PDB entry 5FM3 | X-ray diffraction, 2.95 A resolution | chain A

Chain A:
Protein: Proto-oncogene tyrosine-protein kinase receptor ret
From: Homo sapiens
Notes: EC 2.7.10.1
UniProtKB: P07949 (RET_HUMAN); residues 659-1013 here = UniProt positions 659-1013
Sequence (355 residues; row label = number of the first residue in the row):
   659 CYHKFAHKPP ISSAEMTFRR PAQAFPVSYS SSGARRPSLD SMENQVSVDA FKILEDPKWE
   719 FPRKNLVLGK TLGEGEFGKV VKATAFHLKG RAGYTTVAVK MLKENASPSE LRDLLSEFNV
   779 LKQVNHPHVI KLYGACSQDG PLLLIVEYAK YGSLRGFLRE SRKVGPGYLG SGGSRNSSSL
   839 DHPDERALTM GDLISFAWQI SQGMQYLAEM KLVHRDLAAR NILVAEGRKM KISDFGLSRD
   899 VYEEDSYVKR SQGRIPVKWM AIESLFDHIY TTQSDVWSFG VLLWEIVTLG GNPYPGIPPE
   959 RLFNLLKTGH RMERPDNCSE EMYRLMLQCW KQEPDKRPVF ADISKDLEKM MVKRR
Disordered / not traced: 659-706, 820-844, 1012-1013
Modified residues: Y809, Y905, Y928 (o-phosphotyrosine; PTR); S909 (phosphoserine; SEP)
Residues lining bound ligands: PP1 (1-ter-butyl-3-P-tolyl-1H-pyrazolo[3,4-d]pyrimidin-4-ylamine): L730, G731, F735, V738, A756, K758, E775, L779, I788, L802, V804, E805, Y806, A807, G810, S811, L881, S891, D892
Swiss-Prot annotation at these positions:
  - active site: D874 (Proton acceptor)
  - binding site (ATP): L730 to V738, K758
  - binding site (semaxanib): E805 to A807
  - site: D707, A708 (Cleavage), L712, E713 (Breakpoint for translocation to form PCM1-RET)
  - modified residue: Y687 (Phosphotyrosine), S696 (Phosphoserine), Y806 (Phosphotyrosine), Y809 (Phosphotyrosine), Y826 (Phosphotyrosine), Y900 (Phosphotyrosine), Y905 (Phosphotyrosine), Y981 (Phosphotyrosine)
  - glycosylation: S688 (O-linked (GlcNAc) serine)
  - natural variant: P679 (P679L: In HSCR1), S690 (S690P: In HSCR1), R694 (R694Q: In HSCR1), L730 (L730I: Confers resistance to vandetanib, lenvatinib, cabozantinib and nintedanib inhibitors; L730V: Confers resistance to vandetanib, cabozantinib and nintedanib inhibitors), E732 (E732K: Confers resistance to cabozantinib inhibitor), V738 (V738A: Confers resistance to vandetanib, lenvatinib, cabozantinib and nintedanib inhibitors), E762 (E762Q: In HSCR1), S765 (S765P: In HSCR1), S767 (S767R: In HSCR1), E768 (E768D: In MTC), V778 (V778I: In a patient with renal agenesis; uncertain significance), N783 (N783S: In HSCR1), 27 further natural variant entries in UniProt
  - mutagenesis: D707 (D707N: Impaired cleavage by caspase-3 and loss of induced cell death), E734 (E734A: Enhanced protein autophosphorylation due to enhanced substrate presentation in trans), K758 (K758R/M: Loss of kinase activity. No effect on interaction with and dissociation from CBLC and CD2AP), R912 (R912A: Enhanced protein autophosphorylation due to enhanced substrate presentation in trans), I913 (I913A: Enhanced protein autophosphorylation due to enhanced substrate presentation in trans)
From the paper describing this entry:
  - post-translational modification sites: Y809, Y905, S909, Y928
  - contacts within the chain: D714-K780 (salt bridge)
  - catalytic residues: K758, E775, D892 (proposed by the authors, not directly observed)
  - mutagenesis - K758M: abolished catalytic activity
  - mutagenesis - W717F, L769A, Y900F, Y900F/Y905F, Y905F, Y905F/S909A, S909A, Y981F: unchanged catalytic activity
  - mutagenesis - L773A, S909D: increased catalytic activity
  - mutagenesis - R770A: decreased catalytic activity on RET JM-KD
  - mutagenesis - R770A: unchanged catalytic activity on RET KD
  - mutagenesis - Y687E, Y687F, Y687F/Y900F/Y905F, W717A, L769A/L772A, L769A/L773A, L772A: decreased catalytic activity

Summary:
Ligands of chain A: compound PP1. UniProt lists active-site residue D874, 10 ATP-binding residues, 3
semaxanib-binding residues and 6 mutagenesis sites. From the paper: catalytic residues K758, E775 and D892;
Y687E, Y687F and Y687F/Y900F/Y905F, among others, reduce catalytic activity; 19 substitutions were tested in
all.
Chain A is Proto-oncogene tyrosine-protein kinase receptor ret (Homo sapiens); the structure, Crystal
structure of hyper-phosphorylated RET kinase domain with (proximal) juxtamembrane segment, was determined by
X-ray diffraction (same publication as 5FM2).
